Entry 2R80 (X-ray diffraction, 1.44 A resolution); this record covers chains A and B of the 4 polymer chains in the assembly.

Chain A:
Name: Hemoglobin subunit alpha-A
Source organism: Columba livia
UniProt: P21871 (HBA_COLLI); residues 1-141 here correspond to UniProt positions 2-142 (UniProt number = residue number + 1)
Chain sequence (141 residues; each row starts with the number of its first residue):
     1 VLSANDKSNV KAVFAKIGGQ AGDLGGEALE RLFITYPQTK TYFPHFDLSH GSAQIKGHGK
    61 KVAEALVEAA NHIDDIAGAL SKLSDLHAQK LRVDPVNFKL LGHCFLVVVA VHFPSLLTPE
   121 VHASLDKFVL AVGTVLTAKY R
Metal / ion sites: heme Fe: H87 (together with oxygen molecule)
Small-molecule neighbours:
  - heme (HEM): L32, T39, Y42, F43, H45, F46, H58, K61, V62, A65, L66, L83, L86, H87, L91, V93, N97, F98, L101, V132, G133, L136
  - oxygen molecule (OXY): L29, F43, H58, V62, H87, L101
UniProt features mapped onto this chain:
  - binding site (O2): H58
  - binding site (heme b): H87

Chain B:
Name: Hemoglobin subunit beta
Source organism: Columba livia
UniProt: P11342 (HBB_COLLI); residue numbers follow UniProt; this construct covers 1-146
Chain sequence (146 residues; row label = number of the first residue in the row):
     1 VHWSAEEKQL ITSIWGKVNV ADCGAEALAR LLIVYPWTQR FFSSFGNLSS ATAISGNPNV
    61 KAHGKKVLTS FGDAVKNLDN IKGTFAQLSE LHCDKLHVDP ENFRLLGDIL VIILAAHFGK
   121 DFTPECQAAW QKLVRVVAHA LARKYH
Metal / ion sites: heme Fe: H92 (together with oxygen molecule)
Small-molecule neighbours:
  - heme (HEM): L31, T38, F41, F42, S44, F45, H63, K66, V67, S70, F71, F85, L88, L91, H92, L96, V98, N102, F103, L106, L141
  - oxygen molecule (OXY): L28, F42, H63, V67, H92, L106
UniProt features mapped onto this chain:
  - binding site (heme b): H63, H92

How chain A and chain B interact:
Contacting residue pairs - 42 pairs, chain A then chain B:
  R31(A) with F122(B), hydrogen bond (side chain-backbone); T123(B); P124(B); Q127(B), hydrogen bond
  I34(A) with P124(B); A128(B)
  T35(A) with Q127(B); A128(B); Q131(B)
  Y36(A) with Q131(B), hydrogen bond
  K99(A) with E101(B), salt bridge; R104(B)
  L100(A) with R104(B)
  H103(A) with D108(B); V111(B); I112(B); Q131(B)
  C104(A) with Q127(B)
  L106(A) with I112(B), hydrophobic
  V107(A) with I112(B), hydrophobic; Q127(B)
  A110(A) with I112(B); A115(B); A116(B)
  V111(A) with A115(B); G119(B); K120(B)
  H112(A) with K120(B)
  P114(A) with A116(B)
  L117(A) with R30(B), hydrogen bond (backbone-side chain); I112(B), hydrophobic
  T118(A) with R30(B)
  P119(A) with E26(B); R30(B); I33(B), hydrophobic
  H122(A) with R30(B), hydrogen bond; V34(B); I109(B); I112(B)
  A123(A) with V34(B)
  D126(A) with V34(B); Y35(B)
Interface residues without a listed pair, chain A (21 interface residues in all): K127
Interface residues without a listed pair, chain B (24 interface residues in all): S55, E125, R135

In short:
21 residues of chain A face 24 of chain B across their interface; the contacts include 5 hydrogen bonds and 1
salt bridge. Polar pairs include K99(A)-E101(B), R31(A)-F122(B) and R31(A)-Q127(B). Ligands of chain A: heme
and oxygen molecule.
Here chain A is Hemoglobin subunit alpha-A and chain B is Hemoglobin subunit beta, both from Columba livia.
Entry 2R80 (Pigeon Hemoglobin (OXY form)) was determined by X-ray diffraction.
